Entry 4XLN (X-ray diffraction, 4.00 A resolution); this record covers chains D and E of the 9 polymer chains in the assembly.

[Chain D]
Name: DNA-directed RNA polymerase subunit beta'
Organism: Thermus aquaticus
Notes: EC 2.7.7.6
UniProt: Q9KWU6 (RPOC_THEAQ); numbering as in UniProt (aligned over 1-1524)
Sequence (1524 residues; row label = number of the first residue in the row):
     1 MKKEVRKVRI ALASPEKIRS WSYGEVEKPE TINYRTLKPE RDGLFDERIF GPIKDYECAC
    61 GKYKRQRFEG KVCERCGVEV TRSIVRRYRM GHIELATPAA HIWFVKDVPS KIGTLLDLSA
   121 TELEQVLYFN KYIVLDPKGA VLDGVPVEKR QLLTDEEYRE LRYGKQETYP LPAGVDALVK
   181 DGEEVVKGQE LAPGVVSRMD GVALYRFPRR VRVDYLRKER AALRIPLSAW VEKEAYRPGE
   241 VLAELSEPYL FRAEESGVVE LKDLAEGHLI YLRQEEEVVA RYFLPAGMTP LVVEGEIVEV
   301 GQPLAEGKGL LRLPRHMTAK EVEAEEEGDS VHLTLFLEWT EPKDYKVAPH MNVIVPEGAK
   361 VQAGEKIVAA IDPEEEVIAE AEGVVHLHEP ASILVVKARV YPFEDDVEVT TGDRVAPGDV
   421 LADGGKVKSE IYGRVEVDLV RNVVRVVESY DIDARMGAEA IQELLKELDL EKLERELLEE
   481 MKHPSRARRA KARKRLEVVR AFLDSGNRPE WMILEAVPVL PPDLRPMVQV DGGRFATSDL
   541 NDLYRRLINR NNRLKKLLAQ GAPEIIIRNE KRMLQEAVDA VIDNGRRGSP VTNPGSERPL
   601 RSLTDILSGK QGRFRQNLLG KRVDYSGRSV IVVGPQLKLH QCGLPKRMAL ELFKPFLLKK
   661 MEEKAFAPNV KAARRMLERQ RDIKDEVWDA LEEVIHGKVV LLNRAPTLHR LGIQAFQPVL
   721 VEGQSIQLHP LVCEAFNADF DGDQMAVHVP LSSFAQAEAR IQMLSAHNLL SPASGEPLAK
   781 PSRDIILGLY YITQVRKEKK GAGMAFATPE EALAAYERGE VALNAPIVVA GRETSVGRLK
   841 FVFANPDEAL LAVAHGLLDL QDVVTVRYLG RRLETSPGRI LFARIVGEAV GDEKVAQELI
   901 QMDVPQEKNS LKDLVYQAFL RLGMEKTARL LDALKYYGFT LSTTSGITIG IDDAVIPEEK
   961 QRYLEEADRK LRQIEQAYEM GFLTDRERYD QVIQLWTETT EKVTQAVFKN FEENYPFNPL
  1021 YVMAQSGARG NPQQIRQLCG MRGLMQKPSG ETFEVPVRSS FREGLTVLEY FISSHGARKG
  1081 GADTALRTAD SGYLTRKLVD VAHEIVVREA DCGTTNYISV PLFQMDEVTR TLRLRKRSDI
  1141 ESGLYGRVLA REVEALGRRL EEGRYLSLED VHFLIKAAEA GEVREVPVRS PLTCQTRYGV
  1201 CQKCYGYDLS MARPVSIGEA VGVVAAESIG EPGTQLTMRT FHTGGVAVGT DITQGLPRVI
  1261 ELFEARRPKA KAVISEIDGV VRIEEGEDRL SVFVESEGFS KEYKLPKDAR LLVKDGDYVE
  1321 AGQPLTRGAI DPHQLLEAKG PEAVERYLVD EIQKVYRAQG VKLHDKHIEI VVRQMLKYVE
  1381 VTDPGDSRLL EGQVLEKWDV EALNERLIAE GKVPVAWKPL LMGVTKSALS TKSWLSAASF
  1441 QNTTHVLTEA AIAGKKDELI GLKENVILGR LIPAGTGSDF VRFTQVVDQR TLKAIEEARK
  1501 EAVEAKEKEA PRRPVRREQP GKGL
Unresolved in the structure: 1, 1239-1252, 1506-1524
Metal / ion sites: Zn2+ site 1: Cys58, Cys60, Cys73, Cys76; Mg2+: Asp739, Asp741, Asp743 (shared with 1 residue of chain Q); Zn2+ site 2: Cys1112, Cys1194, Cys1201, Cys1204
Swiss-Prot annotation at these positions:
  - binding site (Zn(2+)): Cys58, Cys60, Cys73, Cys76, Cys1112, Cys1194, Cys1201, Cys1204
  - binding site (Mg(2+)): Asp739, Asp741, Asp743
What the authors report for this chain:
  - binding site for the 48-nt DNA strand: Tyr34

[Chain E]
Name: DNA-directed RNA polymerase subunit omega
Organism: Thermus aquaticus
Notes: EC 2.7.7.6
UniProt: Q9EVV4 (RPOZ_THEAQ); residues 1-99 here = UniProt positions 1-99
Sequence (99 residues; each row starts with the number of its first residue):
     1 MAEPGIDKLF GMVDSKYRLT VVVAKRAQQL LRHRFKNTVL EPEERPKMRT LEGLYDDPNA
    61 VTWAMKELLT GRLFFGENLV PEDRLQKEME RLYPTEEEA
Unresolved in the structure: 1, 95-99

[Chain D / chain E interface]
Residue-residue contacts (103):
  Lys638(D) - Ala2(E)
  His640(D) - Ala2(E)  hydrogen bond (side chain-backbone)
  Lys660(D) - Pro58(E)
  Asp689(D) - Leu51(E)
  Glu693(D) - Met48(E)
  Glu693(D) - Glu52(E)
  Glu693(D) - Pro58(E)
  Ile695(D) - Asn59(E)
  His696(D) - Met48(E)
  His696(D) - Asp57(E)  salt bridge
  His696(D) - Asn59(E)  hydrogen bond (backbone-side chain)
  Gly697(D) - Asn59(E)
  Lys698(D) - Asn59(E)
  Ser753(D) - Leu31(E)
  Phe754(D) - Val21(E)  hydrophobic
  Phe754(D) - Ala24(E)  hydrophobic
  Gln756(D) - Val61(E)
  Ala757(D) - Thr20(E)
  Ala757(D) - Ala24(E)  hydrophobic
  Glu758(D) - Thr20(E)
  Arg760(D) - Glu3(E)  salt bridge
  Arg760(D) - Asn59(E)  hydrogen bond
  Arg760(D) - Val61(E)
  Arg760(D) - Thr62(E)  hydrogen bond
  Ile761(D) - Phe10(E)  hydrophobic
  Ile761(D) - Thr20(E)
  Ile761(D) - Val23(E)  hydrophobic
  Ile761(D) - Met65(E)  hydrophobic
  Gln762(D) - Tyr17(E)
  Gln762(D) - Thr20(E)  hydrogen bond
  Ala766(D) - Ala2(E)  hydrophobic
  His767(D) - Ala2(E)
  His767(D) - Glu3(E)  hydrogen bond (side chain-backbone)
  His767(D) - Ile6(E)
  Gly923(D) - Asp7(E)
  Met924(D) - Asp7(E)  hydrogen bond (backbone-side chain)
  Glu925(D) - Glu3(E)
  Glu925(D) - Pro4(E)
  Glu925(D) - Gly5(E)  hydrogen bond (side chain-backbone)
  Glu925(D) - Ile6(E)  hydrogen bond (side chain-backbone)
  Glu925(D) - Asp7(E)  hydrogen bond (backbone-side chain)
  Asp1208(D) - Lys16(E)  salt bridge
  Met1211(D) - Lys16(E)  hydrogen bond
  Ser1216(D) - Ser15(E)
  Ser1216(D) - Lys16(E)
  Ser1216(D) - Tyr17(E)
  Ile1217(D) - Ser15(E)  hydrogen bond (backbone-side chain)
  Ile1217(D) - Tyr17(E)
  Glu1219(D) - Lys16(E)  salt bridge
  Glu1219(D) - Tyr17(E)  hydrogen bond
  Gly1475(D) - Tyr17(E)
  Thr1476(D) - Tyr17(E)
  Thr1476(D) - Thr20(E)
  Thr1476(D) - Val21(E)
  Asp1479(D) - Glu77(E)
  Phe1480(D) - Asp14(E)
  Phe1480(D) - Arg18(E)  hydrogen bond (backbone-side chain)
  Phe1480(D) - Glu77(E)
  Val1481(D) - Ser15(E)
  Val1481(D) - Tyr17(E)  hydrophobic
  Val1481(D) - Arg18(E)
  Val1481(D) - Val21(E)
  Arg1482(D) - Lys25(E)  hydrogen bond (backbone-side chain)
  Phe1483(D) - Glu77(E)
  Phe1483(D) - Asn78(E)
  Thr1484(D) - Arg18(E)  hydrogen bond
  Thr1484(D) - Val21(E)
  Thr1484(D) - Val22(E)
  Thr1484(D) - Lys25(E)  hydrogen bond (backbone-side chain)
  Thr1484(D) - Gly76(E)
  Gln1485(D) - Phe74(E)
  Gln1485(D) - Phe75(E)
  Gln1485(D) - Gly76(E)  hydrogen bond (backbone-backbone)
  Gln1485(D) - Leu79(E)
  Gln1485(D) - Val80(E)
  Gln1485(D) - Glu82(E)  hydrogen bond
  Gln1485(D) - Leu85(E)
  Val1486(D) - Val22(E)
  Val1486(D) - Arg26(E)
  Val1486(D) - Gln29(E)  hydrogen bond (backbone-side chain)
  Val1486(D) - Phe74(E)
  Val1487(D) - Leu73(E)
  Val1487(D) - Phe74(E)  hydrogen bond (backbone-backbone)
  Val1487(D) - Leu79(E)  hydrophobic
  Val1487(D) - Leu85(E)  hydrophobic
  Asp1488(D) - Arg26(E)  salt bridge
  Asp1488(D) - Asn37(E)
  Asp1488(D) - Val39(E)
  Asp1488(D) - Leu73(E)
  Asp1488(D) - Met89(E)
  Asp1488(D) - Tyr93(E)
  Gln1489(D) - Phe74(E)
  Thr1491(D) - Met89(E)
  Thr1491(D) - Leu92(E)
  Thr1491(D) - Tyr93(E)
  Ala1494(D) - Glu88(E)
  Ala1494(D) - Arg91(E)
  Ala1494(D) - Leu92(E)  hydrophobic
  Ile1495(D) - Val80(E)  hydrophobic
  Ile1495(D) - Arg84(E)
  Ile1495(D) - Leu85(E)
  Ile1495(D) - Glu88(E)
  Ala1498(D) - Glu88(E)
Other interface residues (no listed pair), chain D (52 interface residues in all): Lys664, Glu692, Arg710, Leu764, Ser1210, Gly1218, Arg1490, Leu1492
Other interface residues (no listed pair), chain E (53 interface residues in all): Leu19, Ala27, Thr50, Arg72, Pro81

[Overview]
52 residues of chain D and 53 residues of chain E are in contact, with 21 hydrogen bonds and 5 salt bridges.
Polar contacts include His696(D)-Asp57(E), Arg760(D)-Glu3(E) and Asp1208(D)-Lys16(E). Curated annotation
(UniProt) lists 8 Zn2+-binding residues and 3 Mg2+-binding residues on chain D. The paper reports a binding
site for the 48-nt DNA strand at Tyr34(D).
Here chain D is DNA-directed RNA polymerase subunit beta' and chain E is DNA-directed RNA polymerase subunit
omega, both from Thermus aquaticus. Entry 4XLN (Crystal structure of T. aquaticus transcription initiation
complex containing bubble promoter and RNA) was determined by X-ray diffraction, deposited together with 4XLP
and 4XLQ.
